9CU1 - chains F and G of the 14 polymer chains in the assembly; structure by electron microscopy, 2.83 A resolution.

# Chain F
Name: Nitrogenase iron protein 1
Source organism: Azotobacter vinelandii
Notes: EC 1.18.6.1
UniProt: P00459 (NIFH1_AZOVI); numbering as in UniProt (aligned over 1-290)
Sequence (290 residues; row label = number of the first residue in the row):
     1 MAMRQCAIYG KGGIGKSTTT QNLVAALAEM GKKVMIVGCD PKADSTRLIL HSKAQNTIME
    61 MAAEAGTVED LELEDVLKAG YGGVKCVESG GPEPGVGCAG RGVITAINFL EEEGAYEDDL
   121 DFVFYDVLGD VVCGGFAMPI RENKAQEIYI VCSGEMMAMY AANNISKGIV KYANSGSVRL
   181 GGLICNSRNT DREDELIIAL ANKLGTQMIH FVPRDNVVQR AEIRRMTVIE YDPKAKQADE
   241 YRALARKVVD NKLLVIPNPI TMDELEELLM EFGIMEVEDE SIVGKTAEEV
Disordered / not traced: 1, 82, 286-290
Metal / ion sites: Mg2+: Ser17 (together with ADP); 4Fe-4S cluster Fe: Cys98, Cys133 (shared with 2 residues of chain E)
Residues lining bound ligands:
  - ADP (adenosine-5'-diphosphate): Lys11, Gly12, Gly13, Ile14, Gly15, Lys16, Ser17, Thr18, Asn186, Val212, Pro213, Arg214, Asp215, Val218, Gln219, Glu222, Gln237, Tyr241
  - 4Fe-4S cluster (SF4): Gly97, Cys98, Ala99, Gly100, Cys133, Gly134, Phe136

# Chain G
Name: Protein FeSII
Source organism: Azotobacter vinelandii
UniProt: Q44501 (FESII_AZOVI); numbering as in UniProt (aligned over 1-122)
Sequence (122 residues; each row starts with the number of its first residue):
     1 MATIYFSSPL MPHNKKVQAV AGKRSTLLGV AQENGVKIPF ECQDGNCGSC LVKITHLDGE
    61 RIKGMLLTDK ERNVLKSVGK LPKSEEERAA VRDLPPTYRL ACQTIVTDED LLVEFTGEPG
   121 GA
Disordered / not traced: 1
Metal / ion sites: 2Fe-2S cluster Fe: Cys42, Cys47, Cys50, Cys102
Residues lining bound ligands:
  - 2Fe-2S cluster (FES): Phe40, Glu41, Cys42, Gly45, Asn46, Cys47, Gly48, Ser49, Cys50, Leu100, Cys102
  - 4Fe-4S cluster (SF4): Pro119, Gly121, Ala122

# Interface between chain F and chain G
Contacting residue pairs - 15 pairs, chain F then chain G:
  Gly97(F) with Ala122(G)
  Cys98(F) with Glu118(G); Ala122(G)
  Arg101(F) with Thr116(G); Glu118(G), salt bridge
  Ile104(F) with Leu10(G), hydrophobic; Gly117(G)
  Asn108(F) with Leu10(G)
  Glu112(F) with Pro12(G)
  Gly134(F) with Pro119(G)
  Arg141(F) with Pro39(G); Glu41(G), salt bridge
  Glu142(F) with Lys37(G)
  Lys171(F) with Glu41(G), hydrogen bond (side chain-backbone)
  Tyr172(F) with Glu41(G)
Other interface residues (no listed pair), chain G (11 interface residues in all): Phe40

# In short
The chain F/chain G interface involves 11 residues from each chain, with 1 hydrogen bond and 2 salt bridges.
Among the polar pairs are Arg101(F)-Glu118(G), Arg141(F)-Glu41(G) and Lys171(F)-Glu41(G). 4Fe-4S cluster is
bound between chain F and chain G. Ligands of chain F: ADP.
Here chain F is Nitrogenase iron protein 1 and chain G is Protein FeSII, both from Azotobacter vinelandii.
Entry 9CU1 (Azotobacter vinelandii filamentous 2:2:1 MoFeP:FeP:FeSII-Complex (termini; C1 symmetry)) was
determined by electron microscopy (same publication as 9CTZ, 9CU0 and 9CU2).
